PDB entry 6QDY | X-ray diffraction, 1.42 A resolution | chains A and B of the 3 polymer chains in the assembly

# Chain A
Protein: Urease subunit gamma
Organism: Sporosarcina pasteurii
Notes: EC 3.5.1.5
UniProtKB: A0A0H3YGY5 (A0A0H3YGY5_SPOPA); residue numbers follow UniProt; this construct covers 1-100
Chain sequence (100 residues; numbered 1 to 100; the number before each row is that of its first residue):
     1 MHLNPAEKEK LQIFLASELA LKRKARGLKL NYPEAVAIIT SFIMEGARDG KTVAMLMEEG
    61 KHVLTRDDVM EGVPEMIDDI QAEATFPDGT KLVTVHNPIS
Modified positions: M1 (N-carboxymethionine; CXM)

# Chain B
Protein: Urease subunit beta
Organism: Sporosarcina pasteurii
Notes: EC 3.5.1.5
UniProtKB: P41021 (URE2_SPOPA); residue numbers follow UniProt; this construct covers 5-126
Chain sequence (122 residues; numbered 5 to 126; the number before each row is that of its first residue):
     5 NYIVPGEYRV AEGEIEINAG REKTTIRVSN TGDRPIQVGS HIHFVEVNKE LLFDRAEGIG
    65 RRLNIPSGTA ARFEPGEEME VELTELGGNR EVFGISDLTN GSVDNKELIL QRAKELGYKG
   125 VE

# Chain A / chain B interface
Contacting residue pairs (11):
  R66(A) - Y6(B)  hydrogen bond
  E71(A) - N5(B)
  E71(A) - Y6(B)
  E71(A) - I7(B)  hydrogen bond (side chain-backbone)
  G72(A) - Y6(B)  hydrogen bond (backbone-side chain)
  G72(A) - I7(B)
  G72(A) - P9(B)
  P74(A) - Y6(B)
  E75(A) - Y6(B)  hydrogen bond
  E75(A) - V8(B)
  M76(A) - P9(B)  hydrophobic

# In short
The interface between chain A and chain B involves 6 residues on one side and 5 on the other; the contacts
include 4 hydrogen bonds. Polar contacts include R66(A)-Y6(B), E71(A)-I7(B) and G72(A)-Y6(B).
Here chain A is Urease subunit gamma and chain B is Urease subunit beta, both from Sporosarcina pasteurii.
Entry 6QDY (The crystal structure of Sporosarcina pasteurii urease in complex with its substrate urea) was
determined by X-ray diffraction.
